8SSB - chains B and E of the 6 polymer chains in the assembly; structure by electron microscopy, 3.66 A resolution.

# Chain B
Molecule: Glutamate receptor 2, Voltage-dependent calcium channel gamma-5 subunit chimera
From: Rattus norvegicus
UniProtKB: chimeric construct of P19491, Q8VHW8: residues 10-826 from P19491 (GRIA2_RAT), isoform P19491-2 positions 25-841 (UniProt number = residue number + 15); residues 832-1035 from Q8VHW8 positions 4-207 (UniProt number = residue number - 828)
Amino-acid sequence (1026 residues; row label = number of the first residue in the row):
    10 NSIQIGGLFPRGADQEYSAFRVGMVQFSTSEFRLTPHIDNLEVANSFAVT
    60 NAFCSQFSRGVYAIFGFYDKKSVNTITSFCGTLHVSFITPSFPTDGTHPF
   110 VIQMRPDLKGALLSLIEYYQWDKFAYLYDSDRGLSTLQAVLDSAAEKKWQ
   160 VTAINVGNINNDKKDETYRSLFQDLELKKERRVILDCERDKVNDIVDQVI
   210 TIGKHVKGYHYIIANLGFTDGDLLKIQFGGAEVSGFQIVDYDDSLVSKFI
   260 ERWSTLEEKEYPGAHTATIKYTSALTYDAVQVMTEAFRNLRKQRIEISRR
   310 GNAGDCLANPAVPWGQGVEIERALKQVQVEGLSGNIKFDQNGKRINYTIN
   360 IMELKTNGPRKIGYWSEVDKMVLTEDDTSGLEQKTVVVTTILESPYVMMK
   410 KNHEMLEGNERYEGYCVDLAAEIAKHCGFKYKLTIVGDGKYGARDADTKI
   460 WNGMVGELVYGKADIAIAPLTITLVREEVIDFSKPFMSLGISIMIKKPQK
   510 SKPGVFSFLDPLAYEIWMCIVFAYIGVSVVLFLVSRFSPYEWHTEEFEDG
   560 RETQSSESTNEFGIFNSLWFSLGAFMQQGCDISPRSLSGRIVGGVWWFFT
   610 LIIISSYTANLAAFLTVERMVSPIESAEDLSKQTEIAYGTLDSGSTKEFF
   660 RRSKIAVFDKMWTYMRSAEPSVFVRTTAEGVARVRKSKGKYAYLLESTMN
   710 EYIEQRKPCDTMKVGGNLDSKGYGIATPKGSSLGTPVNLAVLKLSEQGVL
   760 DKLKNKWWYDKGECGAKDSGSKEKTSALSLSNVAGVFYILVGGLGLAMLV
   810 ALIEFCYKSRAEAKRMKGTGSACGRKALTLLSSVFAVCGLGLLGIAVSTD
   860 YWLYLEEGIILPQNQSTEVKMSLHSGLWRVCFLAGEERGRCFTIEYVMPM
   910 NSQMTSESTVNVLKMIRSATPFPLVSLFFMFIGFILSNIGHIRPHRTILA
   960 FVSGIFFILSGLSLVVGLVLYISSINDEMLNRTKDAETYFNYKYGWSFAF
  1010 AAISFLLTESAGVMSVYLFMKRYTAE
Disordered / not traced: 10-393, 549-568, 822-1035
Disulfide bonds: Cys718-Cys773
Construct notes: conflict Glu241 (Asn256 in P19491), Leu382 (Val397 in P19491), Glu384 (Gly405 in P19491), Asp385 (Asn406 in P19491), Gln392 (Asn413 in P19491); linker (827-831)
Residues lining bound ligands:
  - glutamic acid (GLU): Tyr450, Gly451, Pro478, Leu479, Thr480, Arg485, Leu650, Asp651, Gly653, Ser654, Thr655, Glu705, Tyr732
  - spermidine (SPD): Gln586, Gln587, Gly588, Cys589
UniProt features mapped onto this chain:
  - glycosylation: Asn355 (N-linked (GlcNAc...) asparagine)

# Chain E
Molecule: Protein cornichon homolog 2
From: Homo sapiens
UniProtKB: Q6PI25 (CNIH2_HUMAN); residues 1-160 here = UniProt positions 1-160
Amino-acid sequence (160 residues; each row starts with the number of its first residue):
     1 MAFTFAAFCYMLTLVLCASLIFFVIWHIIAFDELRTDFKNPIDQGNPARA
    51 RERLKNIERICCLLRKLVVPEYSIHGLFCLMFLCAAEWVTLGLNIPLLFY
   101 HLWRYFHRPADGSEVMYDAVSIMNADILNYCQKESWCKLAFYLLSFFYYL
   151 YSMVYTLVSF
Disordered / not traced: 1, 38-55, 160

# Interface between chain B and chain E
Contacting residue pairs - 20 pairs, chain B then chain E:
  Met527(B) with Phe5(E)
  Cys528(B) with Phe5(E), hydrophobic; Phe8(E)
  Phe531(B) with Phe5(E), hydrophobic; Leu12(E); Met81(E), hydrophobic; Cys84(E), hydrophobic
  Ala532(B) with Phe8(E), hydrophobic
  Ile534(B) with Leu77(E), hydrophobic
  Gly535(B) with Leu12(E)
  Val538(B) with Leu16(E), hydrophobic
  Val539(B) with Leu16(E), hydrophobic
  Phe541(B) with Pro70(E), hydrophobic
  Leu542(B) with Ser19(E); Phe23(E), hydrophobic; Ile74(E), hydrophobic
  Arg545(B) with Lys66(E), hydrogen bond (side chain-backbone); Leu67(E)
  Phe546(B) with Phe22(E), hydrophobic; Trp26(E)
Also at the interface, not in a pair above, chain B (13 interface residues in all): Glu524
Also at the interface, not in a pair above, chain E (17 interface residues in all): Val15, Leu80

# Summary
The interface between chain B and chain E involves 13 residues on one side and 17 on the other, with 1
hydrogen bond. Its one hydrogen-bonded contact is Arg545(B)-Lys66(E). Bound to chain B: glutamic acid and
spermidine.
Here chain B is Glutamate receptor 2, Voltage-dependent calcium channel gamma-5 subunit chimera (Rattus
norvegicus) and chain E is Protein cornichon homolog 2 (Homo sapiens). Entry 8SSB (Structure of LBD-TMD of
AMPA receptor GluA2 in complex with auxiliary subunits TARP gamma-5 and cornichon-2 ...) was determined by
electron microscopy, deposited together with 8SS2, 8SS3, 8SS4, 8SS6, 8SS7 and 8SSA.
